PDB entry 5R4C | X-ray diffraction, 1.15 A resolution | chains A and C of the 5 polymer chains in the assembly

== Chain A ==
Protein: gamma-chymotrypsin
Source organism: Bos taurus
Notes: EC 3.4.21.1
UniProt: P00766 (CTRA_BOVIN); residue numbers follow UniProt; this construct covers 1-13
Amino-acid sequence (13 residues; each row starts with the number of its first residue):
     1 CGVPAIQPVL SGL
Disordered / not traced: 11-13

== Chain C ==
Protein: gamma-chymotrypsin
Source organism: Bos taurus
Notes: EC 3.4.21.1
UniProt: P00766 (CTRA_BOVIN); residues 149-245 here = UniProt positions 149-245
Amino-acid sequence (97 residues; row label = number of the first residue in the row):
   149 ANTPDRLQQA SLPLLSNTNC KKYWGTKIKD AMICAGASGV SSCMGDSGGP LVCKKNGAWT
   209 LVGIVSWGSS TCSTSTPGVY ARVTALVNWV QQTLAAN
Disordered / not traced: 149-150
Cystine bridges: Cys168-Cys182, Cys191-Cys220
Swiss-Prot annotation at these positions:
  - active site: Ser195 (Charge relay system)

== Chain A / chain C interface ==
Contacting residue pairs - 6 pairs, chain A then chain C:
  Gly2(A) with Ala206(C); Trp207(C), hydrogen bond (backbone-backbone)
  Pro4(A) with Trp207(C)
  Val9(A) with Gln157(C), hydrogen bond (backbone-side chain)
  Leu10(A) with Gln157(C); Ser159(C)
Other interface residues (no listed pair), chain A (7 interface residues in all): Cys1, Val3, Pro8
Other interface residues (no listed pair), chain C (5 interface residues in all): Gly205

== Summary ==
7 residues of chain A face 5 of chain C across their interface; the contacts include 2 hydrogen bonds. Polar
contacts include Val9(A)-Gln157(C) and Gly2(A)-Trp207(C). Curated annotation (UniProt) lists active-site
residue Ser195(C) on chain C.
Chain A is gamma-chymotrypsin and chain C is gamma-chymotrypsin, both from Bos taurus; the structure, Crystal
Structure of gamma-Chymotrypsin at pH 9, room temperature, was determined by X-ray diffraction.
